Entry 7LJO (X-ray diffraction, 1.76 A resolution); this record covers chain A.

# Chain A
Molecule: CD-NTase
From: Bacteroides fragilis
Reference sequence: A0A016JNT0 (A0A016JNT0_BACFG); residues 1-340 here = UniProt positions 1-340
Sequence (341 residues; row label = number of the first residue in the row; numbering starts at 0):
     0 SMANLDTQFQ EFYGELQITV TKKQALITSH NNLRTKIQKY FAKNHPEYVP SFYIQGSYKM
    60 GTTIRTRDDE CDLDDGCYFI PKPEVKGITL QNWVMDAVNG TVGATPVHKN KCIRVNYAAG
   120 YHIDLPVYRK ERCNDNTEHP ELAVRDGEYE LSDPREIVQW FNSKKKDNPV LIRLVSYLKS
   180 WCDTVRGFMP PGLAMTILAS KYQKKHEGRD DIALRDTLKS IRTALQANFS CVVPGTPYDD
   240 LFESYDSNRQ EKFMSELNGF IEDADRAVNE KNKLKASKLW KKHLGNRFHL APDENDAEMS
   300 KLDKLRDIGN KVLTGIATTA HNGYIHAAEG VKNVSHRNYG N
Not modelled in the structure: 0, 291-340
Construct notes: expression tag (0)
Ion coordination: Mg2+: Asp-73, Asp-123 (together with ADP)
Small-molecule neighbours:
  - ADP (adenosine-5'-diphosphate), molecule 1: Gln-54, Asp-73, Lys-108, Asn-109, Lys-110, Cys-111, Arg-113, Asp-123, Pro-125, Tyr-127, Leu-141, Arg-144, Ser-151
  - ADP, molecule 2: Gln-54, Gly-55, Ser-56, Met-59, Asp-71, Asp-73, Ser-151, Pro-153, Ile-156, Lys-178, Pro-190, Gly-191, Leu-192, Val-232, Asp-238, Leu-240

# Summary
Bound to chain A: ADP. Asp-73 and Asp-123 form the Mg2+ site.
Chain A is CD-NTase (Bacteroides fragilis); the structure, Structure of the Bacteroides fragilis CD-NTase CdnB
in complex with ADP, was determined by X-ray diffraction (same publication as 7LJL, 7LJM and 7LJN).
